PDB entry 2D2G | X-ray diffraction, 1.85 A resolution | chain A

Chain A:
Name: phosphotriesterase
Source organism: Agrobacterium tumefaciens
Notes: EC 3.1.8.1
UniProt: Q93LD7 (Q93LD7_9RHIZ); residues 33-361 here correspond to UniProt positions 32-360 (UniProt number = residue number - 1)
Chain sequence (329 residues; each row starts with the number of its first residue):
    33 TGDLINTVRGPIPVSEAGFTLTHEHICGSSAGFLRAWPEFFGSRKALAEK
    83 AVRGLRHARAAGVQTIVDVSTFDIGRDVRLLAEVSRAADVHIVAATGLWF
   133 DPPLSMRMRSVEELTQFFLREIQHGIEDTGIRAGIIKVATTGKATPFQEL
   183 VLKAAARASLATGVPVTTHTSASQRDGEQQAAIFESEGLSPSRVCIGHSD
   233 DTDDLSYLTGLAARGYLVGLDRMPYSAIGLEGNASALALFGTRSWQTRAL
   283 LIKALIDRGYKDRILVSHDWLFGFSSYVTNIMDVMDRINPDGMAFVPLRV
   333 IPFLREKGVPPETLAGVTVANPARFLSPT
Construct notes: engineered mutation Ala-92 (Ser91 in Q93LD7)
Modified / non-standard residues: Lys-169 (lysine nz-carboxylic acid; KCX)
Bound ions: Co2+ site 1: His-55, His-57, Lys-169, Asp-301 (together with o,O-dimethyl hydrogen thiophosphate); Co2+ site 2: Lys-169, His-201, His-230 (together with o,O-dimethyl hydrogen thiophosphate)
Small-molecule neighbours: o,O-dimethyl hydrogen thiophosphate (DZZ): His-55, His-57, Gly-60, Trp-131, Phe-132, Lys-169, His-201, His-230, Arg-254, Tyr-257, Leu-271, Asp-301, Phe-306, Ser-308

Summary:
Bound to chain A: o,O-dimethyl hydrogen thiophosphate. The Co2+ site 1 is built by His-55, His-57, Lys-169 and
Asp-301. Lys-169, His-201 and His-230 coordinate Co2+ site 2.
Chain A is phosphotriesterase (Agrobacterium tumefaciens); the structure, OpdA from Agrobacterium radiobacter
with bound product dimethylthiophosphate, was determined by X-ray diffraction (same publication as 2D2H and
2D2J).
